Entry 6YUV (X-ray diffraction, 2.00 A resolution); this record covers chains A and B.

Chain A (and B):
Name: SacC
From: Neisseria meningitidis serogroup A
Notes: chain B of this document is another copy of the same molecule, construct and numbering; everything in this record applies to it too
Reference sequence: O68216 (O68216_NEIMD); residue numbers follow UniProt; this construct covers 1-247
Chain sequence (255 residues; row label = number of the first residue in the row):
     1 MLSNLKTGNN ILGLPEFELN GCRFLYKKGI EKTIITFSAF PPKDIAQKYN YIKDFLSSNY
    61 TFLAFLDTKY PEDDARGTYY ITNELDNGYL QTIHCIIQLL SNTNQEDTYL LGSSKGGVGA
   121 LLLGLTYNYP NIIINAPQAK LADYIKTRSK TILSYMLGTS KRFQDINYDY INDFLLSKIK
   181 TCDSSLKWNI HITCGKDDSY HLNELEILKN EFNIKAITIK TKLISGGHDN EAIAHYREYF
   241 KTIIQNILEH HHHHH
Unresolved in the structure: 247-255
Differences from the reference sequence: expression tag (248-255)
Reported in the primary citation:
  - catalytic residues: Phe40, Ser114, Lys115, Gln138, Asp198, His201, His228
  - contacts within the chain: Ser114-His228 (hydrogen bond), Ser114-Gln138 (hydrogen bond), Gln138-His201 (hydrogen bond), Tyr79-Gln138 (hydrogen bond), Asp198-His228 (hydrogen bond), Asp198-His201 (hydrogen bond)
  - mutagenesis - Q138A, D198A: decreased catalytic activity on +CPS
  - mutagenesis - Q138A, D198A: decreased catalytic activity on -CPS
  - mutagenesis - H201A: decreased catalytic activity
  - mutagenesis - S114A, R148A, H228A: abolished catalytic activity on CPS

Interface between chain A and chain B:
Pairs across the interface - 37 pairs, chain A then chain B:
  Met1(A) - Gln98(B)  hydrogen bond (backbone-backbone)
  Met1(A) - Ser101(B)
  Met1(A) - Asn102(B)
  Met1(A) - Thr103(B)
  Leu2(A) - Gln98(B)
  Asn4(A) - Asn104(B)
  Leu5(A) - Gln98(B)
  Leu19(A) - Cys95(B)  hydrophobic
  Leu19(A) - Gln98(B)
  Asn20(A) - Gln91(B)
  Asn20(A) - His94(B)
  Asn20(A) - Tyr127(B)
  Gly88(A) - Gln91(B)  hydrogen bond (backbone-side chain)
  Gln91(A) - Gly88(B)  hydrogen bond (side chain-backbone)
  Gln91(A) - Gln91(B)
  Gln91(A) - Thr92(B)  hydrogen bond
  Thr92(A) - Gln91(B)  hydrogen bond
  His94(A) - Asn20(B)
  Cys95(A) - Leu19(B)  hydrophobic
  Cys95(A) - Cys95(B)  hydrophobic
  Cys95(A) - Leu99(B)
  Ile96(A) - Leu99(B)  hydrophobic
  Gln98(A) - Met1(B)  hydrogen bond (backbone-backbone)
  Gln98(A) - Leu2(B)  hydrogen bond (backbone-backbone)
  Gln98(A) - Leu5(B)
  Gln98(A) - Leu19(B)
  Leu99(A) - Leu5(B)  hydrophobic
  Leu99(A) - Leu19(B)  hydrophobic
  Leu99(A) - Ile96(B)  hydrophobic
  Leu99(A) - Leu99(B)  hydrophobic
  Leu100(A) - Leu99(B)  hydrophobic
  Ser101(A) - Met1(B)
  Asn102(A) - Met1(B)
  Thr103(A) - Met1(B)
  Asn104(A) - Met1(B)
  Asn104(A) - Asn4(B)  hydrogen bond
  Tyr127(A) - Asn20(B)
Other interface residues (no listed pair), chain A (21 interface residues in all): Ile97
Other interface residues (no listed pair), chain B (20 interface residues in all): Leu100

Overview:
21 residues of chain A face 20 of chain B across their interface; the contacts include 8 hydrogen bonds. Polar
contacts include Gly88(A)-Gln91(B), Gln91(A)-Thr92(B) and Asn104(A)-Asn4(B). From the paper: catalytic
residues Phe40(A), Ser114(A) and Lys115(A) among others; S114A, R148A and H228A of chain A abolish catalytic
activity on CPS; 6 substitutions were tested in all.
Both chains are SacC (Neisseria meningitidis serogroup A). Entry 6YUV (Capsule O-acetyltransferase of
Neisseria meningitidis serogroup A) was determined by X-ray diffraction together with 6YUO, 6YUQ and 6YUS from
the same study.
